1QA0 - chain A; structure by X-ray diffraction, 1.80 A resolution.

# Chain A
Protein: Trypsin
From: Bos taurus
Notes: EC 3.4.21.4; fragment: bovine trypsin
UniProtKB: P00760 (TRY1_BOVIN); residues 7-229 here correspond to UniProt positions 1-223 (UniProt number = residue number - 6)
Chain sequence (223 residues; each row starts with the number of its first residue):
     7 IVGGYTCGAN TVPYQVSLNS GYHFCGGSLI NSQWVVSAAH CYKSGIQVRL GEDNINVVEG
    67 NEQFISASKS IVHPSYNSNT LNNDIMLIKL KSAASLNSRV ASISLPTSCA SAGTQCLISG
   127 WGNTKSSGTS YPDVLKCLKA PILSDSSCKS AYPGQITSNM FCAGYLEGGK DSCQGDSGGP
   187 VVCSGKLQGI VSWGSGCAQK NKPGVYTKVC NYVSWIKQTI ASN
Disulfide bonds: C13-C143, C31-C47, C115-C216, C122-C189, C154-C168, C179-C203
Bound ions: Ca2+: E58, N60, V63, E68
Residues lining bound ligands: 1H-benzimidazol-2-amine (AX7): D177, S178, C179, Q180, S183, V197, S198, W199, G200, S201, G202, C203, P209, G210
UniProt features mapped onto this chain:
  - binding site (Ca(2+)): N83

# Summary
Ligands of chain A: 1H-benzimidazol-2-amine. E58, N60, V63 and E68 form the Ca2+ site. Curated annotation
(UniProt) lists Ca2+-binding residue N83.
Chain A is Trypsin (Bos taurus); the structure, Bovine trypsin 2-aminobenzimidazole complex, was determined by
X-ray diffraction (same publication as 1QBN, 1QBO, 1QB9, 1QB1 and 1QB6).
